8QMK - chain A; structure by X-ray diffraction, 1.30 A resolution.

Chain A:
Name: [FeFe] hydrogenase maturase subunit HydE
Organism: Thermotoga maritima MSB8
Notes: EC 1.8.-.-
UniProt: Q9X0Z6 (HYDE_THEMA); residues 2-348 here = UniProt positions 2-348
Amino-acid sequence (358 residues; numbered -9 to 348; the number before each row is that of its first residue; numbers below 1 keep their minus sign (Met-9 is residue -9)):
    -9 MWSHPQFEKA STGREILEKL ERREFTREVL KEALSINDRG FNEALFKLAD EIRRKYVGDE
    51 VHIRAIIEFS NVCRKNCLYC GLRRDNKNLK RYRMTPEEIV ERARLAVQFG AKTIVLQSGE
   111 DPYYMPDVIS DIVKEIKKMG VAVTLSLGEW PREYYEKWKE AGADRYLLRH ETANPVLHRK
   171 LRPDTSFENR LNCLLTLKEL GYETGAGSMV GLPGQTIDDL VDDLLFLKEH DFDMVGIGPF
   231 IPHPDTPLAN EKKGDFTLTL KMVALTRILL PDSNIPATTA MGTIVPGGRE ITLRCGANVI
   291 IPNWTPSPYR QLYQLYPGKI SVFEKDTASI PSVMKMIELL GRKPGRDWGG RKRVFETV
Disordered / not traced: 347-348
Sequence notes: initiating methionine (-9); expression tag (-8 to 1); engineered mutation Ile291 (Met in Q9X0Z6), Ser311 (Cys in Q9X0Z6), Ser319 (Cys in Q9X0Z6), Ser322 (Cys in Q9X0Z6)
Bound ions: 4Fe-4S cluster Fe: Cys63, Cys67, Cys70 (together with S-adenosylhomocysteine)
Small-molecule neighbours:
  - carbon monoxide / cyanide ion: Ile56, Val105, Gln107, Leu157, Arg159, Gly226, Pro266, Ala267, Thr268, Thr269, Ile291
  - CPS (3-[(3-cholamidopropyl)dimethylammonio]-1-propanesulfonate): Glu33, Lys37, Ile281, Arg284, Cys285
  - cysteine (CYS): Gln107, Leu157, Arg159, Thr268, Thr269, Ala270, Leu305, Tyr306
  - S-adenosylhomocysteine (SAH): Tyr69, Cys70, Gln107, Ser108, Gly109, Glu110, Ser136, Leu137, Gly138, Leu158, Arg159, Glu161, Arg180, Met199, Pro229, Phe230, Ile231, Tyr303, Leu305, Tyr306
  - 4Fe-4S cluster (SF4): Cys63, Lys65, Asn66, Cys67, Tyr69, Cys70, Leu72, Arg73, Gly109, Glu110, Arg172
Swiss-Prot annotation at these positions:
  - binding site ([4Fe-4S] cluster): Cys63, Cys67, Cys70
  - mutagenesis: Cys63 (C63A: Eliminates binding of one iron-sulfur cluster; when associated with A-67 and A-70), Cys67 (C67A: Eliminates binding of one iron-sulfur cluster; when associated with A-63 and A-70), Cys70 (C70A: Eliminates binding of one iron-sulfur cluster; when associated with A-63 and A-67)

Overview:
Ligands of chain A: carbon monoxide / cyanide ion, compound CPS, 4Fe-4S cluster, S-adenosylhomocysteine and
cysteine. Cys63, Cys67 and Cys70 coordinate a 4Fe-4S cluster Fe ion. From UniProt: 3 [4Fe-4S] cluster-binding
residues and 3 mutagenesis sites.
Chain A is [FeFe] hydrogenase maturase subunit HydE (Thermotoga maritima MSB8); the structure,
Enzymatically-produced complex-B bound TmHydE structure, was determined by X-ray diffraction together with
8QML, 8QMM and 8QMN from the same study.
